PDB entry 7KJR | electron microscopy, 2.08 A resolution | chains A and D of the 4 polymer chains in the assembly

# Chain A
Molecule: ORF3a protein
Source organism: Severe acute respiratory syndrome coronavirus 2
UniProt: P0DTC3 (AP3A_SARS2); residues 1-275 here = UniProt positions 1-275
Chain sequence (284 residues; row label = number of the first residue in the row):
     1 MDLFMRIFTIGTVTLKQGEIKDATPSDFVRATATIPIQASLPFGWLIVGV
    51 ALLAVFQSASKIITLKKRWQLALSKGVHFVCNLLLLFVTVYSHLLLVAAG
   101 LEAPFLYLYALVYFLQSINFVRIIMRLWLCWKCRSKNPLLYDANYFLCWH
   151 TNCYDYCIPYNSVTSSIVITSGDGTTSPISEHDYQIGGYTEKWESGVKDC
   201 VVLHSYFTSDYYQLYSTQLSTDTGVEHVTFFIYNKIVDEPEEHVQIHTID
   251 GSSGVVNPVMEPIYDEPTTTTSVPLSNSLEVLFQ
Unresolved in the structure: 1-39, 175-180, 239-284
Sequence notes: expression tag (276-284)
Swiss-Prot annotation at these positions:
  - site: Cys133 (Involved in polymerization)
  - glycosylation (O-linked (GalNAc...) threonine): Thr32, Thr34
  - natural variant: Ser26 (S26L: In strain: Delta/B.1.617.2 and Kappa/B.1.617.1), Pro42 (P42L: In strain: Iota/B.1.526), Gln57 (Q57H: In strain: Beta/B.1.351, Epsilon/B.1.429 and 2 more), Ser171 (S171L: In strain: Beta/B.1.351), Thr223 (T223I: In strain: Omicron/BA.2, Omicron/BA.2.12.1 and 6 more), Ser253 (S253P: In strain: Gamma/P.1), Asn257 (deletion: In strain: Mu/B.1.621)
  - mutagenesis: Met1 to Leu41 (Partial loss of Ca(2+) and NMDG(+) permeability. Increased localization at host plasma membrane), Gln57 to Ser58 (Partial loss of Ca(2+) and NMDG(+) permeability), Gln57 (Q57H: No effect on ion permeability), Gln116 (Q116L: Partial loss of Ca(2+) and NMDG(+) permeability)
What the authors report for this chain:
  - self-association interface (contacts with another copy of this molecule): Val168, Val225, Phe230, Ile232
  - contacts within the chain: Cys133-Cys148, Cys133-Cys157
  - binding site for the ligand PEE: Ile63, Leu65, Arg122, Arg126, Asp142, Asn144, Tyr206

# Chain D
Molecule: Apolipoprotein A-I
Source organism: Homo sapiens
UniProt: P02647 (APOA1_HUMAN); residues 23-211 here correspond to UniProt positions 79-267 (UniProt number = residue number + 56)
Chain sequence (210 residues; numbered 2 to 211; the number before each row is that of its first residue):
     2 HHHHHHHDYDIPTTENLYFQGSTFSKLREQLGPVTQEFWDNLEKETEGLR
    52 QEMSKDLEEVKAKVQPYLDDFQKKWQEEMELYRQKVEPLRAELQEGARQK
   102 LHELQEKLSPLGEEMRDRARAHVDALRTHLAPYSDELRQRLAARLEALKE
   152 NGGARLAEYHAKATEHLSTLSEKAKPALEDLRQGLLPVLESFKVSFLSAL
   202 EEYTKKLNTQ
Unresolved in the structure: 2-24, 56-211
Sequence notes: expression tag (2-22)
Swiss-Prot annotation at these positions:
  - modified residue (Methionine sulfoxide): Met54, Met80
  - glycosylation: Lys207 (N-linked (Glc) (glycation) lysine)

# Chain A / chain D interface
Residue-residue contacts (9):
  Val121(A) with Leu32(D), hydrophobic
  Met125(A) with Phe25(D), hydrophobic
  Trp128(A) with Phe25(D); Arg29(D)
  Lys132(A) with Arg29(D)
  Tyr206(A) with Arg29(D), hydrogen bond (backbone-side chain)
  Phe207(A) with Arg29(D); Leu32(D), hydrophobic; Gly33(D)
Other interface residues (no listed pair), chain A (9 interface residues in all): Ile124, Ser205, Thr208
Other interface residues (no listed pair), chain D (5 interface residues in all): Glu30

# Overview
The interface between chain A and chain D involves 9 residues on one side and 5 on the other, with 1 hydrogen
bond. The hydrogen-bonded pair is Tyr206(A)-Arg29(D). The paper reports a binding site for the ligand PEE at
Ile63(A), Leu65(A) and Arg122(A) among others; a self-association interface involving Val168(A), Val225(A) and
Phe230(A) among others.
Here chain A is ORF3a protein (Severe acute respiratory syndrome coronavirus 2) and chain D is Apolipoprotein
A-I (Homo sapiens). Entry 7KJR (Cryo-EM structure of SARS-CoV-2 ORF3a) was determined by electron microscopy,
deposited together with 6XDC.
